PDB entry 3K1F | X-ray diffraction, 4.30 A resolution (low resolution: residue-level contacts below are approximate; hydrogen-bond / salt-bridge calls are withheld) | chains A and B of the 13 polymer chains in the assembly

Chain A:
Protein: DNA-directed RNA polymerase II subunit RPB1
Source organism: Saccharomyces cerevisiae
Notes: EC 2.7.7.6
Reference sequence: P04050 (RPB1_YEAST); residue numbers follow UniProt; this construct covers 1-1733
Sequence (1733 residues; numbered 1 to 1733; the number before each row is that of its first residue):
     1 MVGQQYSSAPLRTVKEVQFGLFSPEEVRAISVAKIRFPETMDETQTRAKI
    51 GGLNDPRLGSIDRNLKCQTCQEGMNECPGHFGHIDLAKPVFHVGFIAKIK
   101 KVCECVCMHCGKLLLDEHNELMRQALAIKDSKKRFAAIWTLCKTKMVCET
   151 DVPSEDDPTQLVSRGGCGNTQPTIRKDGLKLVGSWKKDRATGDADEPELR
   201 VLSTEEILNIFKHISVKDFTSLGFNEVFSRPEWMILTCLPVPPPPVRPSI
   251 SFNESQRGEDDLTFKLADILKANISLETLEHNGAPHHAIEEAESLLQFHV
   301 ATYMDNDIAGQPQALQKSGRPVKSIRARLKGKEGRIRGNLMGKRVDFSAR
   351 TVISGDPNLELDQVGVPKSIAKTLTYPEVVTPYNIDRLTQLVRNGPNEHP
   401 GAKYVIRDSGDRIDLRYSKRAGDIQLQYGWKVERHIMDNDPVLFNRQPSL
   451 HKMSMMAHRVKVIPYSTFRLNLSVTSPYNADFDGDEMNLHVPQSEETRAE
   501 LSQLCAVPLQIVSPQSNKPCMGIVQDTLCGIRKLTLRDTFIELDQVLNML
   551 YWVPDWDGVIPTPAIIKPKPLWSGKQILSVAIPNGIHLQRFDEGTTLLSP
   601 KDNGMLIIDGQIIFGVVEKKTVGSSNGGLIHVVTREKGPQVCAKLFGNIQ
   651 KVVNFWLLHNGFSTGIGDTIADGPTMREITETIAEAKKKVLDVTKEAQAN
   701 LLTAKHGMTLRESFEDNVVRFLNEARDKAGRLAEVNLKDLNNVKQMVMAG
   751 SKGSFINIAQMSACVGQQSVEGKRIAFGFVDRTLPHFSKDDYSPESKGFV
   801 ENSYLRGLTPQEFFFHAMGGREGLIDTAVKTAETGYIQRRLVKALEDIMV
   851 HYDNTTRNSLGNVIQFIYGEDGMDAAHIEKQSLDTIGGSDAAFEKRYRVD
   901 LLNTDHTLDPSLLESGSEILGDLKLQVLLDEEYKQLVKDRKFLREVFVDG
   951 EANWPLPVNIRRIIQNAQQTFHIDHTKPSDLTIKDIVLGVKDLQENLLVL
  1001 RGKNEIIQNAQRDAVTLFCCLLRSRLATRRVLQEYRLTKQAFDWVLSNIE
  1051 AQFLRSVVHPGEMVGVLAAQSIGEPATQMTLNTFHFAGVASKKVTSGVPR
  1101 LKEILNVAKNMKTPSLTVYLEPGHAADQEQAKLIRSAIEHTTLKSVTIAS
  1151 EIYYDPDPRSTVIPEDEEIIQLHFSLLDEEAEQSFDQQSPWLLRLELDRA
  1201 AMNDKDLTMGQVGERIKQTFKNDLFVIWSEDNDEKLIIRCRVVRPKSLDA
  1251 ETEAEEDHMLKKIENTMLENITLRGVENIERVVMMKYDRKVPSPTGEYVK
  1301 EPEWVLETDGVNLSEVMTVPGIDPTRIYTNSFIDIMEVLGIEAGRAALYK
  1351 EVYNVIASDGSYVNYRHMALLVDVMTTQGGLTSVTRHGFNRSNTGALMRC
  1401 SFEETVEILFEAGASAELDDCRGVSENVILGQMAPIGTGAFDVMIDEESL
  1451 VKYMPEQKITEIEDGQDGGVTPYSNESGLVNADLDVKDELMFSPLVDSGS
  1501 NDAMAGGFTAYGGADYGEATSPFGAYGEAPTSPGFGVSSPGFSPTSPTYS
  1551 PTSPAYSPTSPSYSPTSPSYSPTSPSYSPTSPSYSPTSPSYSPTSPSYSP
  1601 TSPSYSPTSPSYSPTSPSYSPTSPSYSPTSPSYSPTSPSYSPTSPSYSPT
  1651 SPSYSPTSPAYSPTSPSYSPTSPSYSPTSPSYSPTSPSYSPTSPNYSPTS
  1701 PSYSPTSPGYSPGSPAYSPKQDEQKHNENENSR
Unresolved in the structure: 1, 187-194, 1082-1091, 1176-1186, 1245-1253, 1456-1733
Metal / ion sites: Zn2+ site 1: Cys67, Cys70, Cys77, His80; Zn2+ site 2: Cys107, Cys110, Cys148, Cys167
UniProt features mapped onto this chain:
  - region: Pro248 to Asp260 (Lid loop), Asn306 to Lys323 (Rudder loop), Pro810 to Glu822 (Bridging helix)
  - binding site (Zn(2+)): Cys67, Cys70, Cys77, His80, Cys107, Cys110, Cys148, Cys167
  - binding site (Mg(2+)): Asp481, Asp483, Asp485
  - modified residue: Thr1471 (Phosphothreonine)
  - cross-link (Glycyl lysine isopeptide (Lys-Gly)): Lys695 (interchain with G-Cter in ubiquitin), Lys1246 (interchain with G-Cter in ubiquitin), Lys1350 (interchain with G-Cter in ubiquitin)
  - natural variant: Ser1653 to Pro1659 (deletion: In strain: A364A)
  - mutagenesis: Lys1246 (K1246R: Impairs ubiquitination during transcription stress)

Chain B:
Protein: DNA-directed RNA polymerase II subunit RPB2
Source organism: Saccharomyces cerevisiae
Notes: EC 2.7.7.6
Reference sequence: P08518 (RPB2_YEAST); numbering as in UniProt (aligned over 1-1224)
Sequence (1224 residues; row label = number of the first residue in the row):
     1 MSDLANSEKYYDEDPYGFEDESAPITAEDSWAVISAFFREKGLVSQQLDS
    51 FNQFVDYTLQDIICEDSTLILEQLAQHTTESDNISRKYEISFGKIYVTKP
   101 MVNESDGVTHALYPQEARLRNLTYSSGLFVDVKKRTYEAIDVPGRELKYE
   151 LIAEESEDDSESGKVFIGRLPIMLRSKNCYLSEATESDLYKLKECPFDMG
   201 GYFIINGSEKVLIAQERSAGNIVQVFKKAAPSPISHVAEIRSALEKGSRF
   251 ISTLQVKLYGREGSSARTIKATLPYIKQDIPIVIIFRALGIIPDGEILEH
   301 ICYDVNDWQMLEMLKPCVEDGFVIQDRETALDFIGRRGTALGIKKEKRIQ
   351 YAKDILQKEFLPHITQLEGFESRKAFFLGYMINRLLLCALDRKDQDDRDH
   401 FGKKRLDLAGPLLAQLFKTLFKKLTKDIFRYMQRTVEEAHDFNMKLAINA
   451 KTITSGLKYALATGNWGEQKKAMSSRAGVSQVLNRYTYSSTLSHLRRTNT
   501 PIGRDGKLAKPRQLHNTHWGLVCPAETPEGQACGLVKNLSLMSCISVGTD
   551 PMPIITFLSEWGMEPLEDYVPHQSPDATRVFVNGVWHGVHRNPARLMETL
   601 RTLRRKGDINPEVSMIRDIREKELKIFTDAGRVYRPLFIVEDDESLGHKE
   651 LKVRKGHIAKLMATEYQDIEGGFEDVEEYTWSSLLNEGLVEYIDAEEEES
   701 ILIAMQPEDLEPAEANEENDLDVDPAKRIRVSHHATTFTHCEIHPSMILG
   751 VAASIIPFPDHNQSPRNTYQSAMGKQAMGVFLTNYNVRMDTMANILYYPQ
   801 KPLGTTRAMEYLKFRELPAGQNAIVAIACYSGYNQEDSMIMNQSSIDRGL
   851 FRSLFFRSYMDQEKKYGMSITETFEKPQRTNTLRMKHGTYDKLDDDGLIA
   901 PGVRVSGEDVIIGKTTPISPDEEELGQRTAYHSKRDASTPLRSTENGIVD
   951 QVLVTTNQDGLKFVKVRVRTTKIPQIGDKFASRHGQKGTIGITYRREDMP
  1001 FTAEGIVPDLIINPHAIPSRMTVAHLIECLLSKVAALSGNEGDASPFTDI
  1051 TVEGISKLLREHGYQSRGFEVMYNGHTGKKLMAQIFFGPTYYQRLRHMVD
  1101 DKIHARARGPMQVLTRQPVEGRSRDGGLRFGEMERDCMIAHGAASFLKER
  1151 LMEASDAFRVHICGICGLMTVIAKLNHNQFECKGCDNKIDIYQIHIPYAA
  1201 KLLFQELMAMNITPRLYTDRSRDF
Unresolved in the structure: 1-19, 71-89, 135-163, 337-344, 438-445, 471, 503-507, 669-677, 716-721
Metal / ion sites: Zn2+: Cys1163, Cys1166, Cys1182, Cys1185

Interface between chain A and chain B:
Contacting residue pairs (462):
  Val2(A) with Arg1159(B); His1195(B)
  Gly3(A) with Phe1158(B); Arg1159(B)
  Gln4(A) with Arg1159(B)
  Gln5(A) with Arg1159(B); Leu1175(B)
  Ser7(A) with His1161(B); Leu1175(B); Phe1180(B); Gln1193(B)
  Ser8(A) with Asn1178(B)
  Ala9(A) with His1161(B); Gln1193(B)
  Pro10(A) with Ile1191(B); Tyr1192(B); Gln1193(B)
  Leu11(A) with Gln1193(B); His1195(B)
  Arg12(A) with Tyr1192(B); Gln1193(B); Ile1194(B); Thr1218(B); Asp1219(B)
  Thr13(A) with Thr1218(B)
  Val14(A) with Ile1194(B); Leu1216(B); Tyr1217(B)
  Lys15(A) with Tyr1217(B); Thr1218(B); Arg1220(B)
  Glu16(A) with Arg1215(B); Leu1216(B); Tyr1217(B); Arg1220(B); Ser1221(B); Arg1222(B)
  Val17(A) with Arg1215(B)
  Gln18(A) with Thr1213(B); Pro1214(B); Arg1215(B)
  Phe19(A) with Thr1213(B)
  Gly20(A) with Ile1212(B); Thr1213(B)
  Leu21(A) with Asn1211(B); Thr1213(B); Arg1215(B)
  Phe22(A) with Leu1168(B); Met1208(B); Asn1211(B); Ile1212(B); Thr1213(B)
  Glu26(A) with Arg1215(B)
  Val27(A) with Asn1211(B)
  Ile30(A) with Thr1170(B)
  Val32(A) with Lys1183(B)
  Arg47(A) with Glu922(B); Glu924(B)
  Asp62(A) with Glu924(B)
  Arg63(A) with Glu924(B)
  Asn64(A) with Glu923(B); Glu924(B)
  Gln68(A) with Ile1172(B)
  Thr69(A) with Lys1174(B)
  Cys70(A) with Ala1173(B); Lys1174(B)
  Glu72(A) with Leu1175(B); Asn1176(B)
  Met74(A) with Arg1116(B)
  Asn75(A) with Arg1116(B)
  Glu76(A) with Phe1158(B); Arg1159(B); Leu1175(B)
  Pro78(A) with Lys1201(B)
  Gly79(A) with Lys1201(B); Gln1205(B)
  His80(A) with Ile1172(B)
  Phe81(A) with Gln1205(B); Met1208(B); Ala1209(B)
  His92(A) with Met1210(B)
  Phe228(A) with Arg1215(B)
  Trp233(A) with Asn1211(B)
  Leu236(A) with Asn1211(B)
  Cys238(A) with Asn1211(B)
  Pro240(A) with Met1208(B); Asn1211(B)
  Pro242(A) with Ala1209(B)
  Pro243(A) with Gln1205(B)
  Pro245(A) with Leu1114(B); Tyr1198(B); Lys1201(B)
  Val246(A) with Leu1114(B); Gln1205(B); Glu1206(B)
  Pro248(A) with Leu1114(B)
  Asn253(A) with Ile918(B); Arg935(B)
  Glu254(A) with Ile918(B); Pro920(B); Glu922(B); Glu924(B); Arg928(B)
  Ser255(A) with Ile918(B); Arg935(B)
  Gln256(A) with Arg935(B)
  Tyr303(A) with Ala1209(B)
  Ser318(A) with Gln469(B); Lys470(B)
  Gly319(A) with Lys470(B); Met473(B)
  Ile325(A) with Glu1206(B); Met1210(B)
  Arg328(A) with Glu1206(B)
  Leu329(A) with Leu1203(B); Met1210(B)
  Glu333(A) with Glu1120(B); Arg1129(B)
  Arg335(A) with Leu1114(B); Leu1202(B); Glu1206(B)
  Ile336(A) with Leu1203(B)
  Arg337(A) with Arg1129(B); Glu1132(B)
  Gly338(A) with Arg1129(B)
  Asn339(A) with Thr1115(B); Gln1117(B); Ala1199(B)
  Leu340(A) with Leu1151(B); Ala1199(B); Ala1200(B)
  Met341(A) with Glu1132(B); Arg1135(B)
  Gly342(A) with Arg1129(B); Phe1130(B)
  Lys343(A) with Gln1117(B); Leu1128(B); Arg1129(B); Phe1130(B); Leu1151(B); Ser1155(B); Asp1156(B); Pro1197(B)
  Arg344(A) with Pro1118(B); Val1119(B); Glu1120(B); Gly1127(B); Leu1128(B); Arg1129(B); Ser1155(B)
  Val345(A) with Pro1118(B); Gly1127(B); Leu1128(B); Phe1130(B); Arg1150(B); Ser1155(B)
  Asp346(A) with Arg1106(B); Arg1108(B); Gly1109(B); Met1111(B); Pro1118(B); Arg1150(B); Ala1154(B)
  Phe347(A) with Arg1106(B); Ala1107(B); Arg1150(B)
  Ser348(A) with Ala1105(B); Arg1106(B); Leu1128(B)
  Ala349(A) with His1104(B); Leu1128(B)
  Arg350(A) with Lys1102(B); Ile1103(B); His1104(B); Leu1128(B)
  Thr351(A) with Val1099(B); Ile1103(B)
  Val352(A) with Thr989(B); Val1099(B)
  Ser354(A) with Ile990(B)
  Gly355(A) with Tyr833(B)
  Asp356(A) with Tyr833(B)
  Pro357(A) with Ser831(B); Gly832(B); Tyr833(B)
  Asn358(A) with Tyr833(B)
  Ser369(A) with Ile1103(B)
  Ile370(A) with Ile1103(B)
  Thr373(A) with Ala1105(B); Ala1107(B)
  Leu374(A) with Arg1106(B)
  Tyr404(A) with Arg1108(B)
  Arg412(A) with Arg1108(B)
  Glu433(A) with Arg1108(B)
  Leu443(A) with Met1138(B); Phe1146(B)
  Asn445(A) with Glu1134(B)
  Gln447(A) with Glu1134(B)
  Ser449(A) with Met1133(B); Glu1134(B); Cys1137(B)
  His451(A) with Cys1137(B)
  Lys452(A) with Cys1137(B); His1141(B)
  Met455(A) with Phe1130(B); Glu1134(B); Cys1137(B); Met1138(B); His1141(B)
  Tyr465(A) with Ile976(B); Thr993(B)
  Ser466(A) with Gln975(B); Ile976(B); Val1099(B); Asp1100(B); Ile1103(B)
  Thr467(A) with Ile976(B); Gly977(B); Val1099(B)
  Arg469(A) with Ile976(B); Gly991(B)
  Leu472(A) with Gln835(B)
  Thr475(A) with Glu836(B)
  Asp481(A) with Glu836(B); Asp837(B)
  Phe482(A) with Gln835(B); Glu836(B); Ser838(B); Thr989(B)
  Asp483(A) with Asp837(B); Lys979(B); Lys987(B)
  Gly484(A) with Thr989(B)
  Glu486(A) with Lys1102(B)
  Asn488(A) with Leu1128(B); Arg1129(B); Glu1134(B)
  His490(A) with Phe1130(B); Arg1150(B)
  Val491(A) with Arg1150(B)
  Pro492(A) with Glu1149(B); Arg1150(B)
  Gln493(A) with Glu1149(B)
  Ser494(A) with Glu1149(B)
  Glu496(A) with Ser1145(B)
  Thr497(A) with Phe1146(B); Glu1149(B)
  Glu500(A) with Ala1143(B); Ala1144(B); Ser1145(B); Phe1146(B)
  Leu504(A) with His1141(B); Gly1142(B)
  Cys505(A) with Met1138(B); His1141(B)
  Gln510(A) with His1141(B)
  Gln525(A) with Glu836(B); Asn1013(B); His1015(B)
  Asp526(A) with Cys829(B); Gly832(B); Asn834(B); Gln835(B); Asn1013(B)
  Thr527(A) with Gln835(B)
  Cys529(A) with His1015(B)
  Glu542(A) with Lys1079(B)
  Leu657(A) with Cys829(B)
  Leu658(A) with Ser831(B); Asn1074(B); His1076(B); Leu1081(B)
  His659(A) with Asn1074(B); Thr1077(B); Leu1081(B)
  Asn660(A) with Leu1081(B); Met1082(B); Ala1083(B)
  Gly661(A) with Ala1083(B)
  Phe662(A) with Ala828(B); Cys829(B); Pro1014(B); Ala1083(B)
  Ser663(A) with Ile827(B); Ala828(B); Gln1084(B); Ile1085(B); Phe1086(B)
  Thr664(A) with Ile827(B); Pro1014(B); Leu1026(B); Phe1086(B)
  Gly665(A) with Leu1026(B); Phe1069(B); Phe1086(B)
  Ile666(A) with Leu1026(B); Ile1027(B); Leu1030(B); Arg1067(B); Phe1086(B)
  Gly667(A) with Phe1069(B)
  Asp668(A) with Phe1069(B)
  Ile670(A) with Arg1067(B)
  Asn742(A) with Phe1069(B)
  Met746(A) with Pro1014(B); His1015(B); Pro1018(B)
  Ser751(A) with His1015(B)
  Lys752(A) with Asp837(B); His1015(B); Ala1016(B); Ser1019(B); Arg1020(B)
  Gly753(A) with Pro1018(B)
  Asn757(A) with Pro1018(B); Ser1019(B); Met1021(B)
  Gln760(A) with Met1021(B)
  Met761(A) with Met1021(B); Val1023(B)
  Glu771(A) with Gln513(B)
  Ala776(A) with Asn516(B)
  Gly778(A) with His400(B); His515(B); Asn516(B)
  Phe779(A) with Asn516(B); Thr517(B); Glu698(B); Glu699(B)
  Val780(A) with Glu699(B)
  Asp781(A) with Arg620(B)
  Arg782(A) with Glu698(B); Glu699(B); Ser700(B); Ile701(B); Leu702(B)
  Thr783(A) with Asn516(B)
  Pro785(A) with Glu698(B); Leu702(B); Ile703(B)
  His786(A) with Trp519(B); Ile703(B); Met705(B); Glu742(B)
  Phe787(A) with Leu702(B)
  Ser788(A) with Leu702(B)
  Lys789(A) with Arg620(B)
  Glu795(A) with Val731(B)
  Glu801(A) with Ile729(B)
  Asn802(A) with Arg728(B); Ile729(B)
  Tyr804(A) with His761(B); Asn762(B); Gln763(B); Met1021(B); Val1023(B)
  Leu805(A) with His761(B); Val1052(B)
  Arg806(A) with Pro725(B); Ala726(B); Lys727(B); Arg728(B); Ile729(B); His761(B)
  Gly807(A) with Arg728(B); Asp760(B); His761(B)
  Leu808(A) with Arg728(B); Asp760(B); Phe1047(B)
  Thr809(A) with Ile729(B); Arg730(B); Phe1047(B)
  Pro810(A) with Trp519(B); Met705(B); Pro745(B); Phe1047(B)
  Gln811(A) with Met705(B); Val731(B)
  Phe813(A) with Leu749(B); Pro759(B); Asp760(B); Phe1047(B)
  Phe814(A) with Leu514(B); His515(B); Trp519(B)
  His816(A) with Gln763(B); Ser764(B)
  Ala817(A) with Leu514(B); Pro524(B); Ser764(B)
  Met818(A) with Leu514(B); Asn516(B)
  Gly820(A) with Ser764(B)
  Arg821(A) with Arg512(B); Leu514(B); His518(B); Cys523(B); Pro524(B); Thr527(B); Lys537(B)
  Glu822(A) with Gln513(B)
  Leu824(A) with Cys533(B); Pro765(B); Tyr769(B)
  Ile825(A) with Arg512(B); Gln513(B); Cys533(B)
  Ala828(A) with Gly530(B)
  Val829(A) with Leu508(B)
  Gln838(A) with Met1133(B); Asp1136(B)
  Arg839(A) with Glu1132(B)
  Val842(A) with Asp1136(B)
  Lys843(A) with Glu1132(B)
  Glu846(A) with Arg1135(B)
  Leu860(A) with Phe1224(B)
  Met1063(A) with Ile1139(B); Ala1140(B)
  Val1066(A) with Asp1136(B); Ala1140(B)
  Gln1070(A) with Asp1136(B); Cys1137(B); Ala1140(B)
  Asn1265(A) with Ser265(B)
  Glu1269(A) with Glu262(B); Gly263(B); Ser264(B)
  Val1406(A) with Met1210(B)
  Leu1409(A) with Leu1207(B)
  Phe1410(A) with Met1210(B); Ile1212(B)
  Gly1413(A) with Ile1212(B)
  Leu1418(A) with Arg1222(B)
  Asp1420(A) with Arg1220(B); Arg1222(B)
  Arg1422(A) with Arg1220(B); Asp1223(B); Phe1224(B)
  Val1424(A) with Ile1139(B)
  Val1428(A) with Arg1135(B); Leu1151(B)
  Ile1429(A) with Pro1197(B); Ala1200(B)
  Leu1430(A) with His1195(B); Ile1196(B); Pro1197(B); Leu1216(B)
  Gly1431(A) with Met1152(B); His1195(B); Pro1197(B)
  Gln1432(A) with Lys1148(B)
  Met1433(A) with Ala1144(B); Ser1145(B); Lys1148(B)
  Ala1434(A) with Ala1144(B)
  Ile1436(A) with Ile1139(B); Gly1142(B); Ala1144(B)
  Gly1437(A) with Gly1142(B)
  Thr1438(A) with Gly1142(B)
  Gly1439(A) with Ala1144(B)
Interface residues without a listed pair, chain A (239 interface residues in all): Tyr6, Ala29, Cys77, Phe95, Phe252, Met304, Ile353, Pro367, Thr375, Lys403, Leu450, Leu501, Val524, Gln545, Asn654, Thr669, Thr680, Ile775, Leu784, Glu1062, Leu1067, Lys1144, Ser1401, Asp1419, Cys1421, Ser1425
Interface residues without a listed pair, chain B (213 interface residues in all): Gly534, Arg635, Ala704, Phe738, Ile748, Asn767, Thr768, Tyr830, Tyr866, Gly988, Ile1017, Lys1080, Gly1121, Gly1126, Gly1131, Leu1147, Ala1157, Cys1166, Gly1184, Phe1204

Summary:
Chain A and chain B form an interface of 239 and 213 residues respectively. The Zn2+ site 1 is built by
Cys67(A), Cys70(A), Cys77(A) and His80(A). From UniProt: 8 Zn2+-binding residues, 3 Mg2+-binding residues and
one mutagenesis site on chain A.
Chain A is DNA-directed RNA polymerase II subunit RPB1 and chain B is DNA-directed RNA polymerase II subunit
RPB2, both from Saccharomyces cerevisiae; the structure, Crystal structure of RNA Polymerase II in complex
with TFIIB, was determined by X-ray diffraction.
